7Y5U - chains A and D of the 5 polymer chains in the assembly; structure by electron microscopy, 3.80 A resolution.

== Chain A ==
Molecule: Chromatin assembly factor 1 subunit A
Source organism: Homo sapiens
Reference sequence: Q13111 (CAF1A_HUMAN); residue numbers follow UniProt; this construct covers 442-853
Amino-acid sequence (412 residues; numbered 442 to 853; the number before each row is that of its first residue):
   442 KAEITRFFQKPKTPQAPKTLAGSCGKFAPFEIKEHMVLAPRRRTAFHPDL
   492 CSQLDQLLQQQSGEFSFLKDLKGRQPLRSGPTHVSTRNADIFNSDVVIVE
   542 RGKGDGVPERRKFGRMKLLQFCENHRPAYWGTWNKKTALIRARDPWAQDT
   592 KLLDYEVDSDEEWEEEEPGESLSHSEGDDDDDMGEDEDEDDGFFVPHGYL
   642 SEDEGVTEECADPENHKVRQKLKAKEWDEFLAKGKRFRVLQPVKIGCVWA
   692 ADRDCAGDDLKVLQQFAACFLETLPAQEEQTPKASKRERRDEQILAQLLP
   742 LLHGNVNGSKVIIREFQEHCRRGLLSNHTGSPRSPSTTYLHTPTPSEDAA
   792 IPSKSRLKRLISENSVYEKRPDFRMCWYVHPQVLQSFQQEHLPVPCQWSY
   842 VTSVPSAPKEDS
Not modelled in the structure: 442-490, 501-547, 714-853
Swiss-Prot annotation at these positions:
  - region: Ser642 to Phe678 (Necessary for homodimerization and competence for chromatin assembly)
  - modified residue: Thr722 (Phosphothreonine), Ser772 (Phosphoserine), Ser775 (Phosphoserine), Ser803 (Phosphoserine)

== Chain D ==
Molecule: Histone H3.1
Source organism: Homo sapiens
Reference sequence: P68431 (H31_HUMAN); residues 0-135 here correspond to UniProt positions 1-136 (UniProt number = residue number + 1)
Amino-acid sequence (136 residues; each row starts with the number of its first residue; numbering starts at 0):
     0 MARTKQTARKSTGGKAPRKQLATKAARKSAPATGGVKKPHRYRPGTVALR
    50 EIRRYQKSTELLIRKLPFQRLVREIAQDFKTDLRFQSSAVMALQEACEAY
   100 LVGLFEDTNLCAIHAKRVTIMPKDIQLARRIRGERA
Not modelled in the structure: 0, 12-35, 135
Swiss-Prot annotation at these positions:
  - modified residue: Arg2 (Asymmetric dimethylarginine), Thr3 (Phosphothreonine), Lys4 (Allysine), Gln5 (5-glutamyl dopamine), Thr6 (Phosphothreonine), Arg8 (Citrulline), Lys9 (N6,N6,N6-trimethyllysine), Ser10 (ADP-ribosylserine), Thr11 (Phosphothreonine), Lys14 (N6-(2-hydroxyisobutyryl)lysine), Arg17 (Asymmetric dimethylarginine), Lys18 (N6-(2-hydroxyisobutyryl)lysine), Lys23 (N6-(2-hydroxyisobutyryl)lysine), Arg26 (Citrulline), Lys27 (N6,N6,N6-trimethyllysine), Ser28 (ADP-ribosylserine), Lys36 (N6,N6,N6-trimethyllysine), Lys37 (N6-methyllysine), Tyr41 (Phosphotyrosine), Lys56 (N6,N6,N6-trimethyllysine) and 8 more in UniProt
  - lipidation: Lys18 (N6-decanoyllysine)

== Chain A / chain D interface ==
Pairs across the interface (33):
  Val548(A) - Arg42(D)
  Glu602(A) - Lys115(D)  salt bridge
  Glu603(A) - Lys115(D)
  Glu606(A) - Thr118(D)
  Glu608(A) - Thr118(D)  hydrogen bond
  Glu608(A) - Met120(D)
  Asp622(A) - Arg63(D)  salt bridge
  Asp623(A) - Arg63(D)
  Gly625(A) - Leu65(D)
  Asp627(A) - Leu65(D)
  Glu628(A) - Arg72(D)
  Asp631(A) - Arg72(D)  salt bridge
  Asp631(A) - Arg83(D)
  Asp632(A) - Arg72(D)
  Asp632(A) - Leu82(D)
  Asp632(A) - Arg83(D)  salt bridge
  Gly633(A) - Arg83(D)
  Gly633(A) - Phe84(D)
  Phe634(A) - Gln68(D)
  Phe634(A) - Arg72(D)
  Phe634(A) - Phe84(D)  hydrophobic
  Phe634(A) - Ser86(D)  hydrogen bond (backbone-side chain)
  Phe635(A) - Gln85(D)
  Phe635(A) - Ser86(D)
  Val636(A) - Ser86(D)
  Gly639(A) - Gln85(D)
  Tyr640(A) - Gln85(D)
  Ser642(A) - Arg83(D)
  Glu670(A) - Lys56(D)  salt bridge
  Lys674(A) - Thr58(D)
  Arg677(A) - Gln55(D)
  Phe678(A) - Gln55(D)
  Arg679(A) - Gln55(D)
Interface residues without a listed pair, chain A (27 interface residues in all): Glu626, His638, Glu643
Interface residues without a listed pair, chain D (19 interface residues in all): Arg69, Arg116, Val117

== Summary ==
27 residues of chain A face 19 of chain D across their interface; the contacts include 2 hydrogen bonds and 5
salt bridges. Polar contacts include Glu602(A)-Lys115(D), Asp622(A)-Arg63(D) and Asp631(A)-Arg72(D).
Chain A is Chromatin assembly factor 1 subunit A and chain D is Histone H3.1, both from Homo sapiens; the
structure, Cryo-EM structure of the monomeric human CAF1LC-H3-H4 complex, was determined by electron
microscopy together with 7Y5K, 7Y5L, 7Y5O, 7Y5V, 7Y5W, 7Y61 and 4 further entries from the same study.
